PDB entry 6MVW | X-ray diffraction, 3.20 A resolution | chains C and D of the 4 polymer chains in the assembly

== Chain C ==
Molecule: Ion transport protein
Organism: Arcobacter butzleri (strain RM4018)
Reference sequence: A8EVM5 (A8EVM5_ARCB4); residues 1001-1267 here correspond to UniProt positions 1-267 (UniProt number = residue number - 1000)
Chain sequence (285 residues; row label = number of the first residue in the row):
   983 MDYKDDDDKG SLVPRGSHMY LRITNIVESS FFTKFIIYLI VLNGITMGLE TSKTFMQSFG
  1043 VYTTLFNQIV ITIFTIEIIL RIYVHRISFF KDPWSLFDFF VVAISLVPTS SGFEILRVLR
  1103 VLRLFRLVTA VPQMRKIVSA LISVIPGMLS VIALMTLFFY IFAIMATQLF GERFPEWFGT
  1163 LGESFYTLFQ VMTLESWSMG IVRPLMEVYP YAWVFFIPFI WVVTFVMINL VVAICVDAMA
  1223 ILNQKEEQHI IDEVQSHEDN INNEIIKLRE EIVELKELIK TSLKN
Unresolved in the structure: 983-1000, 1219-1267
Sequence notes: initiating methionine (983); expression tag (984-1000); engineered mutation W1203 (Phe203 in A8EVM5), C1217 (Ile217 in A8EVM5)
Small-molecule neighbours:
  - 1,2-dimyristoyl-sn-glycero-3-phosphocholine (PX4), molecule 1: I1022, V1023, G1026, I1027, G1030, L1031, T1033, S1034, T1036
  - 1,2-dimyristoyl-sn-glycero-3-phosphocholine (PX4), molecule 2: I1134, M1137, T1138, F1141, T1162, G1164, E1165, F1167, Y1168, F1171, M1174, M1209
  - 1,2-dimyristoyl-sn-glycero-3-phosphocholine (PX4), molecule 3: M1188, P1192, W1195, I1199, W1203

== Chain D ==
Molecule: Ion transport protein
Organism: Arcobacter butzleri (strain RM4018)
Reference sequence: A8EVM5 (A8EVM5_ARCB4); residues 2001-2267 here correspond to UniProt positions 1-267 (UniProt number = residue number - 2000)
Chain sequence (285 residues; row label = number of the first residue in the row):
  1983 MDYKDDDDKG SLVPRGSHMY LRITNIVESS FFTKFIIYLI VLNGITMGLE TSKTFMQSFG
  2043 VYTTLFNQIV ITIFTIEIIL RIYVHRISFF KDPWSLFDFF VVAISLVPTS SGFEILRVLR
  2103 VLRLFRLVTA VPQMRKIVSA LISVIPGMLS VIALMTLFFY IFAIMATQLF GERFPEWFGT
  2163 LGESFYTLFQ VMTLESWSMG IVRPLMEVYP YAWVFFIPFI WVVTFVMINL VVAICVDAMA
  2223 ILNQKEEQHI IDEVQSHEDN INNEIIKLRE EIVELKELIK TSLKN
Unresolved in the structure: 1983-2000, 2218-2267
Sequence notes: initiating methionine (1983); expression tag (1984-2000); engineered mutation W2203 (Phe203 in A8EVM5), C2217 (Ile217 in A8EVM5)
Small-molecule neighbours:
  - 1,2-dimyristoyl-sn-glycero-3-phosphocholine (PX4), molecule 1: V2023, G2026, I2027, G2030, L2031, S2034, K2035, T2036
  - 1,2-dimyristoyl-sn-glycero-3-phosphocholine (PX4), molecule 2: M2137, T2138, F2141, T2162, G2164, E2165, F2167, Y2168, F2171, M2174, M2209
  - 1,2-dimyristoyl-sn-glycero-3-phosphocholine (PX4), molecule 3: T2138, Y2142, T2162, L2163, G2164, F2167
  - 1,2-dimyristoyl-sn-glycero-3-phosphocholine (PX4), molecule 4: L2151, F2152, R2155, V2190, Y2191, P2192, Y2193, A2194, V2196, F2197
  - 1,2-dimyristoyl-sn-glycero-3-phosphocholine (PX4), molecule 5: M2188, P2192, W2195, I2199, W2203

== How chain C and chain D interact ==
Contacting residue pairs (60):
  G1026(C) - Y2142(D)  hydrogen bond (backbone-side chain)
  I1027(C) - Y2142(D)
  M1029(C) - I2146(D)
  G1030(C) - Y2142(D)
  G1030(C) - I2146(D)
  T1033(C) - T2149(D)
  T1033(C) - L2163(D)
  V1100(C) - M2147(D)  hydrophobic
  V1100(C) - Q2150(D)
  L1101(C) - M2147(D)  hydrophobic
  V1103(C) - I2143(D)
  V1103(C) - I2146(D)  hydrophobic
  V1103(C) - M2147(D)  hydrophobic
  L1104(C) - M2147(D)  hydrophobic
  L1106(C) - L2139(D)
  L1106(C) - I2143(D)
  F1107(C) - F2140(D)  hydrophobic
  F1107(C) - I2143(D)  hydrophobic
  F1107(C) - F2144(D)  hydrophobic
  V1110(C) - L2136(D)  hydrophobic
  V1110(C) - L2139(D)  hydrophobic
  I1119(C) - S2132(D)
  V1120(C) - L2136(D)  hydrophobic
  L1123(C) - F2207(D)
  L1123(C) - N2211(D)
  V1126(C) - F2207(D)  hydrophobic
  V1126(C) - N2211(D)
  I1127(C) - F2207(D)  hydrophobic
  M1130(C) - F2207(D)  hydrophobic
  E1158(C) - R2185(D)
  W1159(C) - R2185(D)
  Y1168(C) - W2179(D)
  Y1168(C) - S2180(D)  hydrogen bond
  Y1168(C) - V2184(D)
  Y1168(C) - R2185(D)
  Y1168(C) - M2188(D)
  Y1168(C) - I2199(D)  hydrophobic
  T1169(C) - R2185(D)  hydrogen bond
  F1171(C) - W2179(D)  hydrophobic
  F1171(C) - I2199(D)  hydrophobic
  F1171(C) - W2203(D)
  Q1172(C) - W2179(D)
  Q1172(C) - S2180(D)  hydrogen bond
  Q1172(C) - M2181(D)  hydrogen bond
  Q1172(C) - R2185(D)  hydrogen bond
  T1175(C) - L2176(D)
  T1175(C) - W2179(D)  hydrogen bond
  E1177(C) - L2176(D)
  E1177(C) - S2178(D)
  E1177(C) - W2179(D)  hydrogen bond (side chain-backbone)
  E1177(C) - S2180(D)  hydrogen bond (side chain-backbone)
  E1177(C) - M2181(D)  hydrogen bond (side chain-backbone)
  S1178(C) - M2181(D)
  G1182(C) - M2181(D)
  V1213(C) - I2210(D)  hydrophobic
  I1216(C) - F2207(D)  hydrophobic
  I1216(C) - I2210(D)  hydrophobic
  I1216(C) - N2211(D)
  I1216(C) - V2214(D)  hydrophobic
  C1217(C) - V2214(D)  hydrophobic
Also at the interface, not in a pair above, chain C (35 interface residues in all): R1099, L1109, I1183, M1209
Also at the interface, not in a pair above, chain D (32 interface residues in all): V2133, L2151, E2177, W2195, I2202, V2208

== In short ==
35 residues of chain C and 32 residues of chain D are in contact; the contacts include 10 hydrogen bonds.
Among the polar pairs are G1026(C)-Y2142(D), Y1168(C)-S2180(D) and T1169(C)-R2185(D). 2
1,2-dimyristoyl-sn-glycero-3-phosphocholine molecules are bound between chain C and chain D.
Chain C and chain D are both Ion transport protein (Arcobacter butzleri (strain RM4018)); the structure, NavAb
voltage-gated sodium channel, I217C/F203W, was determined by X-ray diffraction, deposited together with 6MVV,
6MVX and 6MVY.
